Entry 7R49 (X-ray diffraction, 1.88 A resolution); this record covers chains A and H.

== Chain A ==
Protein: Holo-[acyl-carrier-protein] synthase
Source organism: Lactiplantibacillus plantarum subsp. plantarum NC8
Notes: EC 2.7.8.7
UniProt: Q88Z44 (ACPS_LACPL); residues 3-121 here correspond to UniProt positions 2-120 (UniProt number = residue number - 1)
Sequence (121 residues; row label = number of the first residue in the row):
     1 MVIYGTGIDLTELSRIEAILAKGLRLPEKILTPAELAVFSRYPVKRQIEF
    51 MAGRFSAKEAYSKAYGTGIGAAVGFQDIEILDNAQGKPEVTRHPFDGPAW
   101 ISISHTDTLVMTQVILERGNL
Disordered / not traced: 120-121
Differences from the reference sequence: initiating methionine (1); expression tag (2)
Small-molecule neighbours: 4'-phosphopantetheine (PNS): Asp-9, Leu-10, Arg-15, Lys-63
From the paper describing this entry:
  - binding site for 4'-phosphopantetheine: Arg-46, Glu-49, Asp-82

== Chain H ==
Protein: D-alanyl carrier protein 1
Source organism: Lactiplantibacillus plantarum subsp. plantarum NC8
UniProt: Q88VM8 (DLTC1_LACPL); residue numbers follow UniProt; this construct covers 1-80
Sequence (88 residues; numbered 1 to 88; the number before each row is that of its first residue):
     1 MTMDDTKATVLSILADLTGEDVSSNMDVNLFDEGILDSMGSVQLLLELQN
    51 QLGIEVPVSEFQRSEWDTPAKIVAKVENLQLEHHHHHH
Disordered / not traced: 1-3, 81-88
Glycans and other covalent adducts: 4'-phosphopantetheine (PNS) linked to Ser-38
Differences from the reference sequence: expression tag (81-88)
UniProt features mapped onto this chain:
  - modified residue: Ser-38 (O-(pantetheine 4'-phosphoryl)serine)
From the paper describing this entry:
  - post-translational modification sites: Ser-38
  - binding site for 4'-phosphopantetheine: Ser-38

== Interface between chain A and chain H ==
Residue-residue contacts (30):
  Thr-11(A) / Met-39(H)
  Arg-15(A) / Asp-37(H)  salt bridge
  Arg-15(A) / Met-39(H)
  Arg-15(A) / Gly-40(H)
  Ile-16(A) / Met-39(H)  hydrophobic
  Ile-19(A) / Met-39(H)  hydrophobic
  Ile-19(A) / Gln-43(H)
  Lys-22(A) / Glu-47(H)  salt bridge
  Leu-24(A) / Gln-43(H)
  Leu-24(A) / Leu-46(H)  hydrophobic
  Leu-24(A) / Glu-47(H)
  Arg-25(A) / Leu-46(H)
  Leu-26(A) / Val-42(H)  hydrophobic
  Leu-26(A) / Leu-46(H)  hydrophobic
  Lys-29(A) / Leu-45(H)
  Lys-29(A) / Leu-46(H)
  Lys-29(A) / Glu-55(H)  salt bridge
  Lys-29(A) / Val-56(H)  hydrogen bond (side chain-backbone)
  Phe-55(A) / Met-39(H)  hydrophobic
  Phe-55(A) / Val-42(H)  hydrophobic
  Glu-59(A) / Ser-38(H)
  Ile-69(A) / Val-58(H)  hydrophobic
  Gly-70(A) / Val-58(H)
  Gly-70(A) / Phe-61(H)
  Ala-71(A) / Val-58(H)
  Ala-71(A) / Ser-59(H)
  Ala-71(A) / Phe-61(H)  hydrogen bond (backbone-backbone)
  Ala-71(A) / Gln-62(H)
  Gly-74(A) / Val-58(H)
  Phe-75(A) / Val-42(H)  hydrophobic
Also at the interface, not in a pair above, chain A (17 interface residues in all): Ile-30
Also at the interface, not in a pair above, chain H (17 interface residues in all): Asn-50, Pro-57
The authors on this interface:
  - specific contacts: Lys-22(A)/Glu-47(H) (salt bridge)

== In short ==
Chain A and chain H each contribute 17 residues to their interface, with 2 hydrogen bonds and 3 salt bridges.
Among the polar pairs are Arg-15(A)/Asp-37(H), Lys-22(A)/Glu-47(H) and Lys-29(A)/Glu-55(H). The paper
describes a salt bridge between Lys-22(A) and Glu-47(H). From the paper: a binding site for
4'-phosphopantetheine at Arg-46(A), Glu-49(A) and Ser-38(H) among others; a modification site at Ser-38(H).
Here chain A is Holo-[acyl-carrier-protein] synthase and chain H is D-alanyl carrier protein 1, both from
Lactiplantibacillus plantarum subsp. plantarum NC8. Entry 7R49 (Crystal structure of the L. plantarum acyl
carrier protein synthase (AcpS)in complex with D-alanyl carrier protein ...) was determined by X-ray
diffraction together with 7R27 from the same study.
